9IP2 - chains B and E of the 5 polymer chains in the assembly; structure by electron microscopy, 2.70 A resolution.

# Chain B (and E)
Molecule: Maltose/maltodextrin-binding periplasmic protein, Polymerase cofactor VP35
Organism: Escherichia coli K-12
Notes: chain E of this document is another copy of the same molecule, construct and numbering; everything in this record applies to it too
Reference sequence: chimeric construct of P0AEX9, P35259: residues -383 to -20 from P0AEX9 (MALE_ECOLI) positions 29-392 (UniProt number = residue number + 412); residues 1-329 from P35259 positions 1-329 (same numbers)
Amino-acid sequence (727 residues; numbered -397 to 329; the number before each row is that of its first residue; numbers below 1 keep their minus sign (Met-397 is residue -397)):
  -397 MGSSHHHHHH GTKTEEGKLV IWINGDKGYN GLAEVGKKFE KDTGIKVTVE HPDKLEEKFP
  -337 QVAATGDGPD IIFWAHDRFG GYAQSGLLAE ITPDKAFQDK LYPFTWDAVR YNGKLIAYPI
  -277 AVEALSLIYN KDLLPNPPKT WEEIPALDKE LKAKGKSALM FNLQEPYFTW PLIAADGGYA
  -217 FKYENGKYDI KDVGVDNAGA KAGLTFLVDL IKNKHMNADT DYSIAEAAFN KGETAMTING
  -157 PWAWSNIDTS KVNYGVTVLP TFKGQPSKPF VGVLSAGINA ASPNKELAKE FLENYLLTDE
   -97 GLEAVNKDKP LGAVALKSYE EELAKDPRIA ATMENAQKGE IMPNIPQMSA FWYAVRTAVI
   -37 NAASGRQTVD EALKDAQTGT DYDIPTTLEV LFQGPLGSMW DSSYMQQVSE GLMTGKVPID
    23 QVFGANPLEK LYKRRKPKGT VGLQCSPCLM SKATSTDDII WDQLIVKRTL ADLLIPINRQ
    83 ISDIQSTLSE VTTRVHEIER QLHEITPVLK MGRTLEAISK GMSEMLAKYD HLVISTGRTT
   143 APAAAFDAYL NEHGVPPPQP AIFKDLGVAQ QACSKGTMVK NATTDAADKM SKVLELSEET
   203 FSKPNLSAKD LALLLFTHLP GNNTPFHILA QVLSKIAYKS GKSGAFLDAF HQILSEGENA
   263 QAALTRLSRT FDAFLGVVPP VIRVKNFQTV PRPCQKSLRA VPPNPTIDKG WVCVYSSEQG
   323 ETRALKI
Not modelled in the structure: -397 to 112 (chain E: -397 to 109, 136-329)
Sequence notes: initiating methionine (-397); expression tag (-396 to -384); linker (-19 to 0); conflict Cys296 (Ser in P35259)
From the paper describing this entry:
  - contacts within the chain: Leu198-Phe203 (hydrophobic contact)

# Chain B / chain E interface
Contacting residue pairs (17):
  Leu117(B) with Met113(E), hydrophobic
  Ser121(B) with Thr116(E); Ile120(E)
  Met124(B) with Ile120(E), hydrophobic; Met124(E), hydrophobic
  Ser125(B) with Ile120(E)
  Leu128(B) with Gly123(E); Met124(E)
  Tyr131(B) with Tyr131(E), hydrogen bond (backbone-side chain)
  Asp132(B) with Met127(E); Lys130(E), salt bridge
  Leu134(B) with Tyr131(E)
  Val135(B) with Tyr131(E), hydrophobic; Leu134(E), hydrophobic
  Ile136(B) with Lys130(E)
  Arg140(B) with Leu134(E)
  Thr142(B) with Leu134(E)
Other interface residues (no listed pair), chain B (15 interface residues in all): Glu118, Met127, Gly139
Other interface residues (no listed pair), chain E (10 interface residues in all): Leu117

# Summary
15 residues of chain B face 10 of chain E across their interface; the contacts include 1 hydrogen bond and 1
salt bridge. Polar contacts include Asp132(B)-Lys130(E) and Tyr131(B)-Tyr131(E). From the paper: contacts
within the chain involving Leu198(B) and Phe203(B).
Chain B and chain E are both Maltose/maltodextrin-binding periplasmic protein, Polymerase cofactor VP35
(Escherichia coli K-12); the structure, Cryo-EM structure of the RNA-dependent RNA polymerase complex from
Marburg virus, was determined by electron microscopy, deposited together with 9IP3 and 9IP4.
